1XTJ - chain A; structure by X-ray diffraction, 2.70 A resolution.

== Chain A ==
Molecule: Probable ATP-dependent RNA helicase p47
Organism: Homo sapiens
Reference sequence: Q13838 (UAP56_HUMAN); numbering as in UniProt (aligned over 44-423)
Chain sequence (386 residues; numbered 38 to 423; the number before each row is that of its first residue):
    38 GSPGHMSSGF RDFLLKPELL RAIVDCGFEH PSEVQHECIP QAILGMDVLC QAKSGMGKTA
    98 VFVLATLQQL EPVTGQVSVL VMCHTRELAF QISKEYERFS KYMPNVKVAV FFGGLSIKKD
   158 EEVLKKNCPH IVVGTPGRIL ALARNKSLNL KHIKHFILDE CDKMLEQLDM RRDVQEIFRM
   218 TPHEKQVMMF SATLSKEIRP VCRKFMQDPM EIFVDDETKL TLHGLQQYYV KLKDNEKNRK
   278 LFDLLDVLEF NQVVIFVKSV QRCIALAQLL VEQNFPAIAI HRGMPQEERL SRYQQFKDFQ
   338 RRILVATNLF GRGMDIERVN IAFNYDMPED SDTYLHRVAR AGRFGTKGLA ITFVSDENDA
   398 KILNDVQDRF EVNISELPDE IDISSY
Unresolved in the structure: 38-44, 347-351
Differences from the reference sequence: cloning artifact (38-43)
UniProt features mapped onto this chain:
  - motif: S45 to H73 (Q motif), D196 to D199 (DECD box)
  - binding site (ATP): A89 to T96
  - modified residue: T172 (Phosphothreonine)
  - mutagenesis: G94 to T96 (Loss of ATPase and helicase activity), K95 (K95A: Loss of ATPase and helicase activity), E197 (E197A: Loss of ATPase and helicase activity), C198 (C198A: No effect on ATPase activity), D199 (D199A: Increased ATPase activity and loss of helicase activity), S228 to T230 (Decreased ATPase activity and loss of helicase activity), D283 (D283R: Abolishes interaction with SARNP; when associated with 2-A--T-258 del)
Cystine bridges: C75-C87
Bound ions: Mg2+: E197 (together with ADP)
Residues lining bound ligands: ADP (adenosine-5'-diphosphate): F47, F65, H67, P68, S69, Q72, K90, S91, G92, M93, G94, K95, T96, A97, E132, Q323
From the paper describing this entry:
  - binding site for ADP: F47, F65 to S69, Q72, G92, G94, K95, T96, A97
  - Mg2+ coordination: E197
  - conformationally variable residues (loop rearrangement, order/disorder transition, side-chain flip): K90 to G94, K95, E197, F347 to M351
  - catalytic residues: E197 (proposed by the authors, not directly observed)
  - binding site for Mg2+: D196
  - mutagenesis - C198A: decreased catalytic activity (RNA-stimulated ATPase activity)

== Overview ==
Bound to chain A: ADP. Curated annotation (UniProt) lists 8 ATP-binding residues and 10 mutagenesis sites.
From the paper: the catalytic residue E197; C198A reduces catalytic activity (RNA-stimulated ATPase activity).
Chain A is Probable ATP-dependent RNA helicase p47 (Homo sapiens); the structure, structure of human UAP56 in
complex with ADP, was determined by X-ray diffraction (same publication as 1XTI and 1XTK).
